PDB entry 8X31 | electron microscopy, 6.20 A resolution (low resolution: residue-level contacts below are approximate; hydrogen-bond / salt-bridge calls are withheld) | chains I and E of the 14 polymer chains in the assembly

# Chain I
Molecule: 146-nt DNA strand
From: Saccharomyces cerevisiae
Sequence (146 nucleotides; each row starts with the number of its first residue):
     1 ATCAATATCCACCTGCAGATTCTACCAAAAGTGTATTTGGAAACTGCTCC
    51 ATCAAAAGGCATGTTCAGCGGAATTCCGCTGAACATGCCTTTTGATGGAG
   101 CAGTTTCCAAATACACTTTTGGTAGAATCTGCAGGTGGATATTGAT

# Chain E
Protein: Histone H3
From: Saccharomyces cerevisiae
Reference sequence: A0A6A5Q536 (A0A6A5Q536_YEASX); residues 0-135 here correspond to UniProt positions 1-136 (UniProt number = residue number + 1)
Amino-acid sequence (136 residues; row label = number of the first residue in the row; numbering starts at 0):
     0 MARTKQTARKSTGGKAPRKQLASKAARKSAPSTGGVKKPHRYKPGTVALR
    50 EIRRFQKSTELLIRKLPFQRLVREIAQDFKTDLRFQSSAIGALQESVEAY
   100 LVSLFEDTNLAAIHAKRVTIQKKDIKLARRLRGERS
Unresolved in the structure: 0-37, 135

# Chain I / chain E interface
Pairs across the interface - 22 pairs, chain I then chain E:
  DT6(I) with Tyr41(E)
  DA7(I) with Tyr41(E)
  DT8(I) with Arg53(E)
  DG81(I) with Arg40(E); Pro43(E)
  DA82(I) with Arg40(E); Pro43(E); Gly44(E); Val46(E); Ala47(E)
  DA83(I) with His39(E); Arg40(E); Tyr41(E)
  DC84(I) with Pro38(E)
  DT90(I) with Arg63(E); Leu65(E); Arg69(E)
  DT91(I) with Arg63(E); Lys64(E); Leu65(E); Pro66(E)
  DG100(I) with Arg83(E)
Other interface residues (no listed pair), chain I (11 interface residues in all): DT92
Other interface residues (no listed pair), chain E (17 interface residues in all): Lys42, Arg49

# Overview
The interface between chain I and chain E involves 11 residues on one side and 17 on the other.
Chain I is a 146-nt DNA strand and chain E is Histone H3, both from Saccharomyces cerevisiae; the structure,
The piccolo NuA4 bound to the H2A.Z nucleosome complex with Ac-CoA at resetting state, was determined by
electron microscopy (same publication as 8X2X, 8X2Y, 8X2Z, 8X30 and 8X32).
